7EA8 - chains E and I of the 11 polymer chains in the assembly; structure by electron microscopy, 3.10 A resolution.

# Chain E
Name: Histone H3.3
Source organism: Homo sapiens
Notes: engineered mutation(s): K36M
Sequence (101 residues; row label = number of the first residue in the row):
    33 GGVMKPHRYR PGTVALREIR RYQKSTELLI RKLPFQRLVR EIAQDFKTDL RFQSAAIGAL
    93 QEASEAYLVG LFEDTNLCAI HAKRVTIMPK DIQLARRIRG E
Unresolved in the structure: 33-38, 77
Reported in the primary citation:
  - mutagenesis - R49E/R52E: abolished catalytic activity with Histone-lysine N-methyltransferase SETD2
  - mutagenesis - R49E/R52E: decreased catalytic activity on NSD1

# Chain I
Molecule: 601-DNA
Sequence (122 nucleotides; each row starts with the number of its first residue):
     3 CGAGAATCCC GGTGCCGAGG CCGCTCAATT GGTCGTAGAC AGCTCTAGCA CCGCTTAAAC
    63 GCACGTACGC GCTGTCCCCC GCGTTTTAAC CGCCAAGGGG ATTACTCCCT AGTCTCCAGG
   123 CA

# How chain E and chain I interact
Contacting residue pairs - 18 pairs, chain E then chain I:
  Arg40(E) - DG83(I)  hydrogen bond to the base
  Arg40(E) - DC84(I)  hydrogen bond to the sugar
  Tyr41(E) - DA7(I)  hydrogen bond to the phosphate
  Tyr41(E) - DG83(I)  sugar contact
  Tyr41(E) - DC84(I)  phosphate contact
  Pro43(E) - DG83(I)  phosphate contact
  Gly44(E) - DG83(I)  hydrogen bond to the phosphate
  Val46(E) - DG83(I)  phosphate contact
  Ala47(E) - DG83(I)  phosphate contact
  Arg49(E) - DA8(I)  phosphate contact
  Arg49(E) - DT9(I)  phosphate contact
  Arg53(E) - DT9(I)  salt bridge to the phosphate
  Arg63(E) - DC92(I)  phosphate contact
  Lys64(E) - DC92(I)  salt bridge to the phosphate
  Leu65(E) - DA91(I)  phosphate contact
  Leu65(E) - DC92(I)  phosphate contact
  Arg69(E) - DA91(I)  salt bridge to the phosphate
  Arg83(E) - DG100(I)  phosphate contact
Other interface residues (no listed pair), chain E (17 interface residues in all): His39, Arg42, Thr45, Pro66
Other interface residues (no listed pair), chain I (10 interface residues in all): DC82, DG101

# In short
17 residues of chain E face 10 of chain I across their interface, with 4 hydrogen bonds and 3 salt bridges.
Among the polar pairs are Arg40(E)-DG83(I), Arg40(E)-DC84(I) and Tyr41(E)-DA7(I). From the paper: R49E/R52E of
chain E abolish catalytic activity with Histone-lysine N-methyltransferase SETD2; R49E/R52E of chain E reduce
catalytic activity on NSD1.
Here chain E is Histone H3.3 (Homo sapiens) and chain I is 601-DNA. Entry 7EA8 (Human SETD2 bound to a
nucleosome containing oncohistone mutations) was determined by electron microscopy together with 7EA5 from the
same study.
